PDB entry 7LCM | X-ray diffraction, 1.91 A resolution | chain A

# Chain A
Protein: Regulator of RpoS
Source organism: Escherichia coli
Reference sequence: P0AEV1 (RSSB_ECOLI); numbering as in UniProt (aligned over 1-129)
Chain sequence (132 residues; numbered -2 to 129; the number before each row is that of its first residue; numbers below 1 keep their minus sign (Gly-2 is residue -2)):
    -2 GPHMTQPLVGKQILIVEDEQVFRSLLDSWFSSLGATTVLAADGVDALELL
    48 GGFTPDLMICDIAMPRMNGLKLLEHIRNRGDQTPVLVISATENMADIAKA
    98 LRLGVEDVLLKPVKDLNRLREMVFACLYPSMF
Unresolved in the structure: -2 to 1
Sequence notes: expression tag (-2 to 0)
UniProt features mapped onto this chain:
  - modified residue: Asp58 (4-aspartylphosphate)
  - mutagenesis: Asp58 (D58P/Q/R: Lack of phosphorylation. Cannot bind RpoS), Leu67 (L67A: Lack of phosphorylation), Pro109 (P109S: Resistant to IraP but not to IraD. Increases stabilization by IraM. Decreases phosphorylation)
Ion coordination: Mg2+: Asp15, Asp58, Ala60; beryllium trifluoride ion near Asp58 (its only coordinating residue here)
From the paper describing this entry:
  - contacts within the chain: Ser86-Lys108, Ser86-Thr88 (hydrogen bond), Thr88-Asn90 (hydrogen bond), Asp58-Lys108, Arg115-Arg117 (backbone contact)
  - Mg2+ coordination: Asp15, Asp58, Ala60
  - binding site for beryllium trifluoride ion: Asp58
  - conformationally variable residues (side-chain flip): Lys111, Arg117, Phe121
  - post-translational modification sites: Asp58 (citing earlier work)
  - mutagenesis - R117A: abolished binding to RpoS (citing earlier work)

# In short
Asp15, Asp58 and Ala60 coordinate Mg2+. UniProt lists 3 mutagenesis sites. From the paper: a binding site for
beryllium trifluoride ion at Asp58; R117A abolishes binding to RpoS.
Chain A is Regulator of RpoS (Escherichia coli); the structure, Receiver Domain of RssB bound to
beryllofluoride, was determined by X-ray diffraction, deposited together with 7L9C.
